Entry 8SR5 (electron microscopy, 3.22 A resolution); this record covers chains E and J of the 9 polymer chains in the assembly.

Chain E:
Molecule: Particulate methane monooxygenase alpha subunit
From: Methylococcus capsulatus
UniProtKB: G1UBD1 (PMOB_METCA); numbering as in UniProt (aligned over 1-414)
Amino-acid sequence (414 residues; row label = number of the first residue in the row):
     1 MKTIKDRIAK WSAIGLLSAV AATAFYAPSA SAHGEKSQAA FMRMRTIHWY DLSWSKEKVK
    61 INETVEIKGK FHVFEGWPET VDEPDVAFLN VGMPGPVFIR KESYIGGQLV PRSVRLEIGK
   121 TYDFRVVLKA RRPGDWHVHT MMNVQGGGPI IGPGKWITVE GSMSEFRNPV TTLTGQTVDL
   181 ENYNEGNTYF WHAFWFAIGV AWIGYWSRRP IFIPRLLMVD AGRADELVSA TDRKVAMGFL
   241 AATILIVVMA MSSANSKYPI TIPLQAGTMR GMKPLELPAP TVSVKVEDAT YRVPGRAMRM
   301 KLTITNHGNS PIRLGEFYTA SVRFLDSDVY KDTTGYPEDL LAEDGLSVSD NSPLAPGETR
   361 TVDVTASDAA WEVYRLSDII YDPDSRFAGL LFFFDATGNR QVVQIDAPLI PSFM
Not modelled in the structure: 1-32
Bound ions: Cu ion site 1: His33, His137, His139; Cu ion site 2: His48, His72, Gln404

Chain J:
Molecule: Particulate methane monooxygenase beta subunit
From: Methylococcus capsulatus
Notes: EC 1.14.18.3
UniProtKB: Q607G3 (PMOA_METCA); numbering as in UniProt (aligned over 1-247)
Amino-acid sequence (247 residues; row label = number of the first residue in the row):
     1 MSAAQSAVRS HAEAVQVSRT IDWMALFVVF FVIVGSYHIH AMLTMGDWDF WSDWKDRRLW
    61 VTVTPIVLVT FPAAVQSYLW ERYRLPWGAT VCVLGLLLGE WINRYFNFWG WTYFPINFVF
   121 PASLVPGAII LDTVLMLSGS YLFTAIVGAM GWGLIFYPGN WPIIAPLHVP VEYNGMLMSI
   181 ADIQGYNYVR TGTPEYIRMV EKGTLRTFGK DVAPVSAFFS AFMSILIYFM WHFIGRWFSN
   241 ERFLQST
Not modelled in the structure: 1-6

Chain E / chain J interface:
Pairs across the interface - 31 pairs, chain E then chain J:
  Ser37(E) with Thr207(J); Phe208(J); Gly209(J)
  Gln38(E) with Leu205(J); Thr207(J)
  Phe41(E) with Lys202(J); Gly203(J)
  Met42(E) with Gly203(J); Thr204(J); Leu205(J), hydrophobic
  Thr80(E) with Lys202(J); Gly203(J), hydrogen bond (side chain-backbone); Thr204(J)
  Gly146(E) with Arg206(J), hydrogen bond (backbone-side chain)
  Gly147(E) with Leu205(J); Arg206(J)
  Pro149(E) with Leu205(J)
  Ile150(E) with Leu205(J), hydrophobic
  Tyr381(E) with Arg57(J), hydrogen bond (backbone-side chain); Lys210(J)
  Pro383(E) with Glu201(J); Gly203(J)
  Ser385(E) with Leu177(J)
  Pro408(E) with Gly175(J); Met176(J), hydrophobic
  Ile410(E) with Glu172(J); Gly175(J); Met176(J); Leu177(J)
  Pro411(E) with Leu177(J)
  Phe413(E) with Pro170(J), hydrophobic
Also at the interface, not in a pair above, chain E (21 interface residues in all): Ala39, Val81, Gly148, Arg386, Leu409

Summary:
21 residues of chain E and 16 residues of chain J are in contact, with 3 hydrogen bonds. Among the polar pairs
are Thr80(E)-Gly203(J), Gly146(E)-Arg206(J) and Tyr381(E)-Arg57(J). His33(E), His137(E) and His139(E) form the
Cu ion site 1.
Here chain E is Particulate methane monooxygenase alpha subunit and chain J is Particulate methane
monooxygenase beta subunit, both from Methylococcus capsulatus. Entry 8SR5 (particulate methane monooxygenase
potassium cyanide treated) was determined by electron microscopy, deposited together with 8SQW, 8SR1, 8SR2,
8SR4 and 8OYI.
